Entry 7NZG (X-ray diffraction, 1.40 A resolution); this record covers chains A and P.

[Chain A]
Name: 14-3-3 protein sigma
Organism: Homo sapiens
UniProtKB: P31947 (1433S_HUMAN); numbering as in UniProt (aligned over 1-231)
Sequence (236 residues; numbered -4 to 231; the number before each row is that of its first residue; numbers below 1 keep their minus sign (Gly-4 is residue -4)):
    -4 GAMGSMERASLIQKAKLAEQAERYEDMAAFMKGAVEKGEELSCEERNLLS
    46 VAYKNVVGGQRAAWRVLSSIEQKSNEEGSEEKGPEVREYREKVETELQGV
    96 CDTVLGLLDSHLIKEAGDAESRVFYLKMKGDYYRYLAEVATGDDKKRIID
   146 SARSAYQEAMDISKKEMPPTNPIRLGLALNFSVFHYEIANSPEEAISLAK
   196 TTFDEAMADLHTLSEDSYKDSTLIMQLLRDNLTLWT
Disordered / not traced: -4, 71-77
Covalent attachments: 4-(4-methoxypiperidin-1-yl)sulfonylbenzaldehyde (UWQ) linked to Lys122
Modified / non-standard residues: Cys38 (S-hydroxycysteine; CSO)
Sequence notes: expression tag (-4 to 0)
Ion coordination: Ca2+ near Glu2 (its only coordinating residue here)
Residues lining bound ligands: UWQ (4-(4-methoxypiperidin-1-yl)sulfonylbenzaldehyde): Cys38, Asn42, Phe119, Pro167, Ile168, Gly171, Ile219
Curated features (UniProtKB/Swiss-Prot):
  - site (Interaction with phosphoserine on interacting protein): Arg56, Arg129
  - modified residue (Phosphoserine): Ser5, Ser74
What the authors report for this chain:
  - binding site for UWQ: Lys122

[Chain P]
Name: Transcription factor p65
UniProtKB: Q04206 (TF65_HUMAN); numbering as in UniProt (aligned over 39-51)
Sequence (13 residues; each row starts with the number of its first residue):
    39 EGRSAGSIPGRRS
Disordered / not traced: 39-42
Modified / non-standard residues: Ser45 (phosphoserine; SEP)
Sequence notes: variant Arg49 (Glu in Q04206)

[Chain A / chain P interface]
Pairs across the interface (27):
  Glu14(A) with Arg50(P); Ser51(P), hydrogen bond
  Val46(A) with Gly48(P); Arg49(P); Arg50(P); Ser51(P)
  Lys49(A) with Gly48(P)
  Asn50(A) with Arg49(P), hydrogen bond (side chain-backbone)
  Gly53(A) with Arg49(P)
  Gly54(A) with Arg49(P)
  Arg56(A) with Ser45(P)
  Lys122(A) with Ile46(P)
  Arg129(A) with Ser45(P)
  Tyr130(A) with Ser45(P)
  Gly171(A) with Ile46(P)
  Leu174(A) with Gly44(P); Ser45(P); Ile46(P)
  Asn175(A) with Ser45(P); Ile46(P), hydrogen bond (side chain-backbone)
  Val178(A) with Gly44(P)
  Glu182(A) with Ala43(P)
  Leu222(A) with Pro47(P)
  Asn226(A) with Ala43(P); Gly44(P), hydrogen bond (side chain-backbone)
  Leu229(A) with Ala43(P)
  Trp230(A) with Ala43(P), hydrophobic
Other interface residues (no listed pair), chain A (23 interface residues in all): Tyr19, Leu43, Ser45, Ile219

[Summary]
Chain A and chain P form an interface of 23 and 9 residues respectively, with 4 hydrogen bonds. Among the
polar pairs are Glu14(A)-Ser51(P), Asn50(A)-Arg49(P) and Asn175(A)-Ile46(P). Compound UWQ is covalently linked
to Lys122(A). The paper reports a binding site for UWQ at Lys122(A).
Chain A is 14-3-3 protein sigma (Homo sapiens) and chain P is Transcription factor p65; the structure, 14-3-3
sigma with RelA/p65 binding site pS45 and covalently bound TCF521-122, was determined by X-ray diffraction
(same publication as 7BI3, 7BIQ, 7BIW, 7BIY, 7BJB, 7BJF and 54 further entries).
